9JNU - chains A and I of the 11 polymer chains in the assembly; structure by electron microscopy, 2.50 A resolution.

== Chain A ==
Name: Histone H3
From: Xenopus laevis
Reference sequence: A0A310TTQ1 (A0A310TTQ1_XENLA); residues 1-135 here correspond to UniProt positions 2-136 (UniProt number = residue number + 1)
Chain sequence (135 residues; numbered 1 to 135; the number before each row is that of its first residue):
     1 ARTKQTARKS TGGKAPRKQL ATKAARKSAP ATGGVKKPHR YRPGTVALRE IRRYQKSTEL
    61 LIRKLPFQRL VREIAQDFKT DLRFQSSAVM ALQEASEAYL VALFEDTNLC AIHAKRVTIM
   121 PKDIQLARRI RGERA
Disordered / not traced: 1-36, 135

== Chain I ==
Molecule: 146-nt DNA strand
From: Escherichia coli K-12
Sequence (146 nucleotides; each row starts with the number of its first residue):
     2 TCGAGAATCC CGGTGCCGAG GCCGCTCAAT TGGTCGTAGA CAGCTCTAGC ACCGCTTAAA
    62 CGCACGTACG CGCTGTCCCC CGCGTTTTAA CCGCCAAGGG GATTACTCCC TAGTCTCCAG
   122 GCACGTGTCA GATATATACA TCCGAT

== Chain A / chain I interface ==
Contacting residue pairs (26):
  His39(A) with DA7(I), sugar contact
  Arg40(A) with DG83(I), hydrogen bond to the base; DC84(I), hydrogen bond to the sugar
  Tyr41(A) with DA7(I), phosphate contact; DA8(I), sugar contact; DG83(I), sugar contact; DC84(I), hydrogen bond to the phosphate
  Pro43(A) with DG83(I), sugar contact
  Gly44(A) with DC82(I), phosphate contact; DG83(I), hydrogen bond to the phosphate
  Thr45(A) with DG83(I), phosphate contact
  Val46(A) with DG83(I), hydrogen bond to the phosphate; DC84(I), phosphate contact
  Ala47(A) with DG83(I), hydrogen bond to the phosphate
  Arg49(A) with DA8(I), phosphate contact; DT9(I), salt bridge to the phosphate
  Arg53(A) with DT9(I), salt bridge to the phosphate
  Arg63(A) with DA91(I), phosphate contact; DC92(I), salt bridge to the phosphate
  Lys64(A) with DC92(I), hydrogen bond to the phosphate
  Leu65(A) with DA91(I), phosphate contact; DC92(I), hydrogen bond to the phosphate
  Pro66(A) with DA91(I), phosphate contact
  Arg69(A) with DA91(I), salt bridge to the phosphate
  Arg83(A) with DG100(I), base contact; DG101(I), sugar contact
Interface residues without a listed pair, chain A (17 interface residues in all): Arg42

== Overview ==
The interface between chain A and chain I involves 17 residues on one side and 10 on the other, with 8
hydrogen bonds and 4 salt bridges. Polar pairs include Arg40(A)-DG83(I), Arg40(A)-DC84(I) and
Tyr41(A)-DC84(I).
Chain A is Histone H3 (Xenopus laevis) and chain I is a 146-nt DNA strand (Escherichia coli K-12); the
structure, Structure of isw1-nucleosome complex in ADP state, was determined by electron microscopy, deposited
together with 9JNT, 9JNV, 9JO2, 9JO5, 9LIU and 9LJ2.
